Entry 8OW1 (electron microscopy, 3.70 A resolution); this record covers chains E and e of the 42 polymer chains in the assembly.

== Chain E ==
Molecule: C0N3
Sequence (153 nucleotides; row label = number of the first residue in the row):
     3 TTCAATGAAA TATATATTTC TTACTATTTC TTTTTTAACT TTCGGAAATC AAATACACTA
    63 ATATTAAAAC GCGGGGGACA GCGCGTACGT GCGTTTAAGC GGTGCTAGAG CTGTCTACGA
   123 CCAATTGAGC GGCCTCGGCA CCATGTGACT TAT

== Chain e ==
Molecule: Histone H3-like centromeric protein CSE4
Organism: Saccharomyces cerevisiae
UniProtKB: P36012 (CENPA_YEAST); numbering as in UniProt (aligned over 1-229)
Chain sequence (229 residues; numbered 1 to 229; the number before each row is that of its first residue):
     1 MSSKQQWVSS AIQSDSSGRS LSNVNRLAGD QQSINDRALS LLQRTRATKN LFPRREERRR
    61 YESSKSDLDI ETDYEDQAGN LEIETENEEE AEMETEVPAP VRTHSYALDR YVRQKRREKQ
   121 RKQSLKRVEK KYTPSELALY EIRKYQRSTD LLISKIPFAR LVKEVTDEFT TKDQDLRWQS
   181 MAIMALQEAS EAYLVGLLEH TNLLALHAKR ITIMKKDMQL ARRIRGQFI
Not modelled in the structure: 1-132
Curated features (UniProtKB/Swiss-Prot):
  - motif: Lys-115 to Tyr-132 (Nuclear localization signal)
Reported in the primary citation:
  - mutagenesis - R37A (15-fold): decreased binding to CENP-QU

== Chain E / chain e interface ==
Contacting residue pairs (8; chain E residue first):
  DA59(E) with Arg-177(e), hydrogen bond to the phosphate; Trp-178(e), sugar contact; Gln-179(e), phosphate contact
  DC60(E) with Lys-163(e), salt bridge to the phosphate; Arg-177(e), salt bridge to the phosphate
  DA80(E) with Ile-211(e), phosphate contact; Thr-212(e), hydrogen bond to the phosphate
  DC81(E) with Arg-210(e), phosphate contact
Also at the interface, not in a pair above, chain E (5 interface residues in all): DG79
Also at the interface, not in a pair above, chain e (10 interface residues in all): Ser-180, Met-181, Met-214

== Summary ==
5 residues of chain E and 10 residues of chain e are in contact, with 2 hydrogen bonds and 2 salt bridges.
Polar contacts include DA59(E)/Arg-177(e), DA80(E)/Thr-212(e) and DC60(E)/Lys-163(e). From the paper: R37A of
chain e reduces binding to CENP-QU.
Here chain E is C0N3 and chain e is Histone H3-like centromeric protein CSE4 (Saccharomyces cerevisiae). Entry
8OW1 (Cryo-EM structure of the yeast Inner kinetochore bound to a CENP-A nucleosome) was determined by
electron microscopy (same publication as 8OVW, 8OVX and 8OW0).
